PDB entry 8APK | electron microscopy, 3.70 A resolution | chains c and d of the 42 polymer chains in the assembly

# Chain c
Protein: subunit-8
Organism: Trypanosoma brucei brucei
UniProt: Q585K5 (Q585K5_TRYB2); numbering as in UniProt (aligned over 1-114)
Chain sequence (114 residues; numbered 1 to 114; the number before each row is that of its first residue):
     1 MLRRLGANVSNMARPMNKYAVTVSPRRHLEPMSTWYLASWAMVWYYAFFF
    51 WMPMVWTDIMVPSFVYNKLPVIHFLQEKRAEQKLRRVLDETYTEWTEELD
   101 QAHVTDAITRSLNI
Not modelled in the structure: 1-28

# Chain d
Protein: subunit-d
Organism: Trypanosoma brucei brucei
UniProt: Q57ZW9 (Q57ZW9_TRYB2); residue numbers follow UniProt; this construct covers 1-370
Chain sequence (370 residues; row label = number of the first residue in the row):
     1 MRRVSSPNITIQSVRWISGVSPLLYFPPTTTSTTNREDQINKNTNIAIQM
    51 IKRYKGEVPPHYTRKSSATIEQVEKEIDALLGGAEKLRKTSTDDQPMDKL
   101 TLMERCLRHALWSYHKEEGRYDFDQIGRWVVYTPEDEVKLAQLKREVEAK
   151 EKLAALRKRREEEGLPGGPVPRINWPQEYSSFIDREPVVAKRIRYDTLAS
   201 TTLERDEKQIESTLQQYRRASQDKRLDDLVDLLERFKPVLAREAIMQRLT
   251 IKHLEGQLGVWRYMDWCPEVRDRAELEVDITGWQWWSPLEERRLLPVRLR
   301 SVNEVREIMSKTQAKKSAEAAERNPIVTQTSTGDNARDRLLKEVLALQAR
   351 INQRDEVEPSQTEQKKKAHH
Not modelled in the structure: 1-16, 326-331, 355-370

# Interface between chain c and chain d
Contacting residue pairs (77; chain c residue first):
  W56(c) - W283(d)  hydrophobic
  V61(c) - V278(d)  hydrophobic
  V61(c) - W283(d)  hydrophobic
  F64(c) - W283(d)
  F64(c) - W285(d)  hydrophobic
  V65(c) - A274(d)  hydrophobic
  V65(c) - V278(d)  hydrophobic
  Y66(c) - V260(d)
  N67(c) - W285(d)
  K68(c) - A274(d)
  K68(c) - E277(d)  salt bridge
  K68(c) - V278(d)
  K68(c) - G282(d)  hydrogen bond (side chain-backbone)
  K68(c) - Q284(d)  hydrogen bond (side chain-backbone)
  K68(c) - W285(d)
  L69(c) - V260(d)  hydrophobic
  L69(c) - M264(d)  hydrophobic
  L69(c) - V270(d)
  V71(c) - W285(d)
  I72(c) - V270(d)  hydrophobic
  I72(c) - R273(d)
  I72(c) - A274(d)
  H73(c) - M246(d)
  H73(c) - Y263(d)
  F74(c) - L295(d)  hydrophobic
  L75(c) - R273(d)
  L75(c) - E290(d)
  Q76(c) - E269(d)
  Q76(c) - V270(d)
  K78(c) - L294(d)
  K78(c) - V297(d)  hydrogen bond (side chain-backbone)
  E81(c) - V297(d)
  E81(c) - R298(d)
  Q82(c) - L294(d)
  Q82(c) - V297(d)
  L84(c) - K99(d)
  R85(c) - R298(d)
  R85(c) - R300(d)
  V87(c) - L232(d)  hydrophobic
  V87(c) - R235(d)
  L88(c) - M97(d)  hydrophobic
  L88(c) - L102(d)  hydrophobic
  L88(c) - C106(d)  hydrophobic
  L88(c) - V305(d)  hydrophobic
  D89(c) - R300(d)  salt bridge
  D89(c) - I308(d)
  T91(c) - H109(d)
  T91(c) - M309(d)
  Y92(c) - H109(d)
  Y92(c) - T312(d)
  Y92(c) - K316(d)  hydrogen bond
  T93(c) - H109(d)
  T93(c) - K116(d)
  T93(c) - V130(d)
  T93(c) - D136(d)
  T93(c) - Q313(d)
  E94(c) - K116(d)
  E94(c) - E117(d)
  E94(c) - R225(d)  salt bridge
  E94(c) - K316(d)  salt bridge
  W95(c) - K116(d)
  W95(c) - D136(d)  hydrogen bond
  W95(c) - K139(d)
  E97(c) - Y54(d)
  Q101(c) - R205(d)  hydrogen bond
  V104(c) - A47(d)  hydrophobic
  V104(c) - R205(d)
  T105(c) - L203(d)
  T105(c) - R205(d)  hydrogen bond
  A107(c) - M50(d)  hydrophobic
  I108(c) - Q39(d)
  I108(c) - N43(d)
  I108(c) - R205(d)
  L112(c) - Q39(d)
  L112(c) - T201(d)
  I114(c) - R194(d)
  I114(c) - T197(d)
Other interface residues (no listed pair), chain c (41 interface residues in all): M60, K83, T96, L99, H103, S111
Other interface residues (no listed pair), chain d (58 interface residues in all): I46, L140, L143, K150, L198, F236, E275, E291, L299

# Summary
Chain c and chain d form an interface of 41 and 58 residues respectively; the contacts include 7 hydrogen
bonds and 4 salt bridges. Polar contacts include K68(c)-E277(d), D89(c)-R300(d) and E94(c)-R225(d).
Chain c is subunit-8 and chain d is subunit-d, both from Trypanosoma brucei brucei; the structure, rotational
state 3 of the Trypanosoma brucei mitochondrial ATP synthase dimer, was determined by electron microscopy,
deposited together with 8AP6, 8AP7, 8AP8, 8AP9, 8APA, 8APB and 7 further entries.
